Entry 7MRW (electron microscopy, 3.72 A resolution); this record covers chains B and C of the 3 polymer chains in the assembly.

Chain B:
Name: High molecular weight rhoptry protein 2
Organism: Plasmodium falciparum NF54
Reference sequence: A0A2I0BSI4 (A0A2I0BSI4_PLAFO); residue numbers follow UniProt; this construct covers 1-1378
Sequence (1378 residues; row label = number of the first residue in the row):
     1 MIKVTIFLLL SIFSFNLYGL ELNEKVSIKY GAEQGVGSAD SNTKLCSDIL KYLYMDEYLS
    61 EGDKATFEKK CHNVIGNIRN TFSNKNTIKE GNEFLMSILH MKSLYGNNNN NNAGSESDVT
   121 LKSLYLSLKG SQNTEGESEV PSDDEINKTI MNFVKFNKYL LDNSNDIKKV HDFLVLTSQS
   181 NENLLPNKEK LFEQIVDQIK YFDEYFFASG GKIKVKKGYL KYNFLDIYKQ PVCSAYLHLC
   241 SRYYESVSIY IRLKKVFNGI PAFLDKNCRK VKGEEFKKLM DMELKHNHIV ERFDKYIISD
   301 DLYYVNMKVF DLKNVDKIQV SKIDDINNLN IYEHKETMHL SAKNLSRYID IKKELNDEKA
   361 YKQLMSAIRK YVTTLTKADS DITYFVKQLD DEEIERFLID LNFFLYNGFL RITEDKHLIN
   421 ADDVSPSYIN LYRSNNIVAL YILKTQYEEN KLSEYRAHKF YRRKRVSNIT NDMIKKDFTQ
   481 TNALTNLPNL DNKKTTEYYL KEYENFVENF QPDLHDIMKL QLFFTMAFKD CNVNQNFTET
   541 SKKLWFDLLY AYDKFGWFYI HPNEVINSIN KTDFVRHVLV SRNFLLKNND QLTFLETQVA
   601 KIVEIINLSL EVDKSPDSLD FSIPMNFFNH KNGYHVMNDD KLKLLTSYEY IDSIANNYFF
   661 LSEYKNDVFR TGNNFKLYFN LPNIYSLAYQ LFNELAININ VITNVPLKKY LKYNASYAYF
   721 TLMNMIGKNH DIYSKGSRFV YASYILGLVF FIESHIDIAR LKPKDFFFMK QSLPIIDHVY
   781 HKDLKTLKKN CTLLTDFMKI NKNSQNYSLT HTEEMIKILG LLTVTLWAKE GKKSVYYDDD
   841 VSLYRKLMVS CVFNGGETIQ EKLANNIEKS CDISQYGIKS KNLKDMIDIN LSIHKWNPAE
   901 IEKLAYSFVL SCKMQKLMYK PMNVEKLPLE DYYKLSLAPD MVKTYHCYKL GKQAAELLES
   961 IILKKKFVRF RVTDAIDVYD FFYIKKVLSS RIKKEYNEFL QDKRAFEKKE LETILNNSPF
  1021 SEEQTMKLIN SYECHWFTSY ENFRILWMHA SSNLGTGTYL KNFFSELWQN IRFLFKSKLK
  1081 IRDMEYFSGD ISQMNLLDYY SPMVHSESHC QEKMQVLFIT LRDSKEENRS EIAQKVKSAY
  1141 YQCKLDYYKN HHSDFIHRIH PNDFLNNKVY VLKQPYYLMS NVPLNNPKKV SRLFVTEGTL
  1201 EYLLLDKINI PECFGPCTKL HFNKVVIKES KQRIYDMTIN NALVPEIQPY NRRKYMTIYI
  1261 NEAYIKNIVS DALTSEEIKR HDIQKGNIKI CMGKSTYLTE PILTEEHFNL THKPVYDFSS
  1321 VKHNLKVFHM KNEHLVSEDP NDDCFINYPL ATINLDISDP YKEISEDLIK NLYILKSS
Unresolved in the structure: 1-37, 112-115, 132-140, 287-347, 1084-1378
Cystine bridges: Cys-46/Cys-71, Cys-233/Cys-240, Cys-791/Cys-851, Cys-871/Cys-912, Cys-947/Cys-1034

Chain C:
Name: High molecular weight rhoptry protein 3
Organism: Plasmodium falciparum NF54
Reference sequence: W7JUX6 (W7JUX6_PLAFO); residue numbers follow UniProt; this construct covers 1-897
Sequence (897 residues; each row starts with the number of its first residue):
     1 MRSKHLVTLF IITFLSFSTV KVWGKDVFAG FVTKKLKTLL DCNFALYYNF KGNGPDAGSF
    61 LDFVDEPEQF YWFVEHFLSV KFRVPKHLKD KNIHNFTPCL NRSWVSEFLK EYEEPFVNPV
   121 MKFLDKEQRL FFTYNFGDVE PQGKYTYFPV KEFHKYCILP PLIKTNIKDG ESGEFLKYQL
   181 NKEEYKVFLS SVGSQMTAIK NLYSTVEDEQ RKQLLKVIIE NESTNDISVQ CPTYNIKLHY
   241 TKECANSNNI LKCIDEFLRK TCEKKTESKH PSADLCEHLQ FLFESLKNPY LDNFKKFMTN
   301 SDFTLIKPQS VWNVPIFDIY KPKNYLDSVQ NLDTECFKKL NSKNLIFLSF HDDIPNNPYY
   361 NVELQEIVKL STYTYSIFDK LYNFFFVFKK SGAPISPVSV KELSHNITDF SFKEDNSEIQ
   421 CQNVRKSLDL EVDVETMKGI AAEKLCKIIE KFILTKDDAS KPEKSDIHRG FRILCILIST
   481 HVEAYNIVRQ LLNMESMISL TRYTSLYIHK FFKSVTLLKG NFLYKNNKAI RYSRACSKAS
   541 LHVPSVLYRR NIYIPETFLS LYLGLSNLVS SNPSSPFFEY AIIEFLVTYY NKGSEKFVLY
   601 FISIISVLYI NEYYYEQLSC FYPKEFELIK SRMIHPNIVD RILKGIDNLM KSTRYDKMRT
   661 MYLDFESSDI FSREKVFTAL YNFDSFIKTN EQLKKKNLEE ISEIPVQLET SNDGIGYRKQ
   721 DVLYETDKPQ TMDEASYEET VDEDAHHVNE KQHSAHFLDA IAEKDILEEK TKDQDLEIEL
   781 YKYMGPLKEQ SKSTSAASTS DEISGSEGPS TESTSTGNQG EDKTTDNTYK EMEELEEAEG
   841 TSNLKKGLEF YKSSLKLDQL DKEKPKKKKS KRKKKRDSSS DRILLEESKT FTSENEL
Unresolved in the structure: 1-24, 265-268, 459-462, 739-897
UniProt features mapped onto this chain:
  - modified residue: Ser-804 (Phosphoserine)
Cystine bridges: Cys-157/Cys-231, Cys-244/Cys-253, Cys-421/Cys-620, Cys-475/Cys-536

Interface between chain B and chain C:
Pairs across the interface (6):
  Lys-708(B) with Ser-736(C); Glu-738(C), salt bridge
  Lys-762(B) with Glu-738(C)
  Gly-1057(B) with Asp-727(C)
  Thr-1058(B) with Asp-727(C), hydrogen bond (side chain-backbone); Pro-729(C)
Other interface residues (no listed pair), chain B (6 interface residues in all): Lys-764, Tyr-1059
Other interface residues (no listed pair), chain C (6 interface residues in all): Thr-726, Asp-733

Summary:
Chain B and chain C each contribute 6 residues to their interface, with 1 hydrogen bond and 1 salt bridge.
Among the polar pairs are Lys-708(B)/Glu-738(C) and Thr-1058(B)/Asp-727(C).
Chain B is High molecular weight rhoptry protein 2 and chain C is High molecular weight rhoptry protein 3,
both from Plasmodium falciparum NF54; the structure, Native RhopH complex of the malaria parasite Plasmodium
falciparum, was determined by electron microscopy.
